PDB entry 7OIX | electron microscopy, 3.60 A resolution | chains A and B

== Chain A ==
Name: Syncytin-2
Organism: Homo sapiens
UniProtKB: P60508 (SYCY2_HUMAN); numbering as in UniProt (aligned over 1-538)
Amino-acid sequence (538 residues; numbered 1 to 538; the number before each row is that of its first residue):
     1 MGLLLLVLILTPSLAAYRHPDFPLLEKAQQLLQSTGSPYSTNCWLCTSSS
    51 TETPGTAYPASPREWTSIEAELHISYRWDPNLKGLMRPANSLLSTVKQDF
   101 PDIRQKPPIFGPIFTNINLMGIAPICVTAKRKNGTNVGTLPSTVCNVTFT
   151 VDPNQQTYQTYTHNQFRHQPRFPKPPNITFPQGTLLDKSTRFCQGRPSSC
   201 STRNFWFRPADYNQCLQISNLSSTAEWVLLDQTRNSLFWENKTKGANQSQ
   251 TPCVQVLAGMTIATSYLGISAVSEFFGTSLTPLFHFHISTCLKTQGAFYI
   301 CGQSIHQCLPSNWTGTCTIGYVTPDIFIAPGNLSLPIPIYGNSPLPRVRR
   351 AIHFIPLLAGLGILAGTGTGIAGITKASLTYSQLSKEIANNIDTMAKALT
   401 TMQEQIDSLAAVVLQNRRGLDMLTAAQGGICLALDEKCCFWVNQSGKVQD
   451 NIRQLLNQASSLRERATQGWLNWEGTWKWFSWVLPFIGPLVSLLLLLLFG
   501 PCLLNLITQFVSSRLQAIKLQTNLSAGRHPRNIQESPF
Disordered / not traced: 1-57, 323-538
Sequence notes: conflict Thr128 (Met in P60508), Pro153 (Ser in P60508), Thr190 (Ser in P60508), Phe486 (Leu in P60508), Ile487 (Thr in P60508)
Curated features (UniProtKB/Swiss-Prot):
  - region: Phe354 to Ile374 (Fusion peptide)
  - motif: Cys43 to Cys46 (CXXC), Leu414 to Ile430 (CKS-17), Cys431 to Cys439 (CX6CC)
  - site: Arg350, Ala351 (Cleavage)
  - glycosylation (N-linked (GlcNAc...) asparagine): Asn133, Asn146, Asn177, Asn220, Asn241, Asn247, Asn312, Asn332, Asn443
Disulfide bonds: Cys126-Cys145, Cys200-Cys253, Cys291-Cys308, Cys301-Cys317
Glycans and other covalent adducts: N-acetylglucosamine (NAG) linked to Asn133, Asn146, Asn220, Asn241, Asn247; glycan linked to Asn177, Asn312

== Chain B ==
Name: Isoform 2 of Sodium-dependent lysophosphatidylcholine symporter 1
Organism: Homo sapiens
UniProtKB: Q8NA29 (NLS1_HUMAN), isoform Q8NA29-2; residues 1-530 here = UniProt positions 1-530
Amino-acid sequence (530 residues; row label = number of the first residue in the row):
     1 MAKGEGAESGSAAGLLPTSILQSTERPAQVKKEPKKKKQQLSICNKLCYA
    51 VGGAPYQVTGCALGFFLQIYLLDVAQVGPFSASIILFVGRAWDAITDPLV
   101 GFCISKSSWTRLGRLMPWIIFSTPLAVIAYFLIWFVPDFPHGQTYWYLLF
   151 YCLFETLVTCFHVPYSALTMFISTEQSERDSATAYRMTVEVLGTVLGTAI
   201 QGQIVGQADTPCFQDLNSSTVASQSANHTHGTTSHRETQNAYLLAAGVIA
   251 SIYVICAVILTLGVREQREPYEAQQSEPMSFFRGLRLVMSHGPYIKLIAG
   301 FLFTSLAFMLVEGNFALFCTYTLGFRNEFQNLLLAIMLSATLTIPIWQWF
   351 LTRFGKKTAVYVGISSAVPFLILVALMESNLIVTYVVAVAAGISVAAAFL
   401 LPWSMLPDVIDDFHLKQPHSHGTEPIFFSFYVFFTKFASGVSLGISTLSL
   451 DFAGYQTRGCSQPERVKFTLKMLVTMAPIVLILLGLLLFKLYPIDEERRR
   501 QNKKALQALRDEASSSGCSETDSTELASIL
Disordered / not traced: 1-43, 218-232, 510-530
Sequence notes: conflict Ile43 (Val in Q8NA29), Val51 (Leu in Q8NA29), Phe102 (Leu in Q8NA29), 19 further conflict positions vs the reference (Q8NA29) not listed
Curated features (UniProtKB/Swiss-Prot):
  - glycosylation: Asn240 (N-linked (GlcNAc...) asparagine)
  - natural variant: Leu506 (P506L: In NEDMISBA; this construct carries the variant)
  - mutagenesis: Gln57 (Q57E: Does not affect lysophosphatidylcholine (LPC) transport; Q57L: Abolished lysophosphatidylcholine (LPC) transport), Phe65 (F65A: Abolished lysophosphatidylcholine (LPC) transport), Phe66 (F66A: Abolished lysophosphatidylcholine (LPC) transport), Asp73 (D73A: Abolished lysophosphatidylcholine (LPC) transport), Asn240 (N240Q: Loss of glycosylation; when associated with Q-230)
Disulfide bonds: Cys212-Cys460

== How chain A and chain B interact ==
Contacting residue pairs - 40 pairs, chain A then chain B:
  Tyr76(A) - Leu216(B)
  Trp78(A) - Gln214(B)  hydrogen bond (side chain-backbone)
  Trp78(A) - Leu216(B)
  Pro80(A) - Thr457(B)
  Leu82(A) - Phe213(B)  hydrophobic
  Lys83(A) - Gln456(B)  hydrogen bond (side chain-backbone)
  Lys83(A) - Thr457(B)
  Lys83(A) - Arg458(B)
  Leu85(A) - Leu72(B)
  Leu85(A) - Asp73(B)
  Leu85(A) - Gln76(B)
  Met86(A) - Ile69(B)  hydrophobic
  Met86(A) - Leu72(B)  hydrophobic
  Met86(A) - Asp73(B)  hydrogen bond (backbone-side chain)
  Met86(A) - Pro211(B)  hydrophobic
  Met86(A) - Phe213(B)  hydrophobic
  Met86(A) - Arg458(B)
  Arg87(A) - Asp73(B)
  Asn90(A) - Cys212(B)
  Asn90(A) - Gln214(B)  hydrogen bond
  Leu93(A) - Gln214(B)
  Lys97(A) - Leu216(B)
  Asn164(A) - Thr233(B)
  Asn164(A) - Ser234(B)
  Gln165(A) - Thr233(B)
  Gln165(A) - His235(B)
  Arg167(A) - Gln76(B)
  Arg167(A) - Pro137(B)
  Arg167(A) - Gln143(B)  hydrogen bond
  Arg167(A) - His235(B)
  Val272(A) - Gln76(B)
  Val272(A) - Val77(B)
  Val272(A) - Gly78(B)
  Ser273(A) - Gln76(B)  hydrogen bond (side chain-backbone)
  Ser273(A) - Val77(B)
  Ser273(A) - Gly78(B)  hydrogen bond (backbone-backbone)
  Glu274(A) - Ser81(B)
  Phe275(A) - Ser81(B)  hydrogen bond (backbone-side chain)
  Phe275(A) - Thr144(B)
  Phe275(A) - Tyr145(B)  hydrophobic
Interface residues without a listed pair, chain A (23 interface residues in all): Arg77, Gly84, Pro88, Phe166, Phe276
Interface residues without a listed pair, chain B (29 interface residues in all): Val74, Pro79, Phe80, Ile84, Val136, Asp138, Leu148

== Overview ==
Chain A and chain B form an interface of 23 and 29 residues respectively; the contacts include 8 hydrogen
bonds. Polar contacts include Trp78(A)-Gln214(B), Lys83(A)-Gln456(B) and Met86(A)-Asp73(B).
N-acetylglucosamine is covalently linked to Asn133(A), Asn146(A), Asn220(A), Asn241(A) and Asn247(A).
Chain A is Syncytin-2 and chain B is Isoform 2 of Sodium-dependent lysophosphatidylcholine symporter 1, both
from Homo sapiens; the structure, Structure of thermostable human MFSD2A in complex with thermostable human
Sync2, was determined by electron microscopy.
